PDB entry 1XTC | X-ray diffraction, 2.40 A resolution | chains C and E of the 7 polymer chains in the assembly

Chain C:
Name: Cholera toxin
Organism: Vibrio cholerae
Reference sequence: P01555 (CHTA_VIBCH); residues 195-240 here correspond to UniProt positions 213-258 (UniProt number = residue number + 18)
Chain sequence (46 residues; each row starts with the number of its first residue):
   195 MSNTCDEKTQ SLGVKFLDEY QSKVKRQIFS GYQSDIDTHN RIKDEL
Unresolved in the structure: 195

Chain E:
Name: Cholera toxin
Organism: Vibrio cholerae
Reference sequence: P01556 (CHTB_VIBCH); residues 1-103 here correspond to UniProt positions 22-124 (UniProt number = residue number + 21)
Chain sequence (103 residues; numbered 1 to 103; the number before each row is that of its first residue):
     1 TPQNITDLCA EYHNTQIYTL NDKIFSYTES LAGKREMAII TFKNGAIFQV EVPSSQHIDS
    61 QKKAIERMKD TLRIAYLTEA KVEKLCTWNN KTPHAIAAIS MAN
Disulfide bonds: C9-C86
Differences from the reference sequence: conflict S54 (Gly75 in P01556), T87 (Val108 in P01556)

Chain C / chain E interface:
Contacting residue pairs - 14 pairs, chain C then chain E:
  R220(C) with Y76(E), hydrogen bond (side chain-backbone); L77(E), hydrogen bond (side chain-backbone); E79(E), salt bridge
  Q221(C) with T78(E), hydrogen bond (side chain-backbone)
  S224(C) with I74(E); L77(E); T78(E)
  G225(C) with T78(E)
  S228(C) with I74(E)
  D231(C) with R73(E), salt bridge
  T232(C) with R67(E); D70(E)
  R235(C) with D70(E)
  I236(C) with K63(E)
Interface residues without a listed pair, chain C (10 interface residues in all): D229
Interface residues without a listed pair, chain E (10 interface residues in all): E66

In short:
Chain C and chain E each contribute 10 residues to their interface; the contacts include 3 hydrogen bonds and
2 salt bridges. Polar pairs include R220(C)-E79(E), D231(C)-R73(E) and R220(C)-Y76(E).
Chain C is Cholera toxin and chain E is Cholera toxin, both from Vibrio cholerae; the structure, Cholera
toxin, was determined by X-ray diffraction.
